4Y82 - chains N and a of the 34 polymer chains in the assembly; structure by X-ray diffraction, 2.80 A resolution.

# Chain N
Name: Proteasome subunit beta type-1
Organism: Saccharomyces cerevisiae (strain ATCC 204508 / S288c)
Notes: EC 3.4.25.1
UniProt: P38624 (PSB1_YEAST); residues 1-196 here correspond to UniProt positions 20-215 (UniProt number = residue number + 19)
Chain sequence (196 residues; each row starts with the number of its first residue):
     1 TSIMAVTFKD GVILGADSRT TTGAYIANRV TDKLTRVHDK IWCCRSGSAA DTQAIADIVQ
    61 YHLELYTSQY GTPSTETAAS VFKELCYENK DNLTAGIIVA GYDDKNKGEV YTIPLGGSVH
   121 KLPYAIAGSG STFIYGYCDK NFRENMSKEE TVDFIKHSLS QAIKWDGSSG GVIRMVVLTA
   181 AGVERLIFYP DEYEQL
Bound ions: Mg2+: Ile163, Asp166, Ser169

# Chain a
Name: Proteasome subunit beta type-7
Organism: Saccharomyces cerevisiae (strain ATCC 204508 / S288c)
Notes: EC 3.4.25.1
UniProt: P30657 (PSB7_YEAST); residues -12 to 233 here correspond to UniProt positions 21-266 (UniProt number = residue number + 33)
Chain sequence (246 residues; numbered -12 to 233; the number before each row is that of its first residue; numbers below 1 keep their minus sign (Thr-12 is residue -12)):
   -12 TQIANAGASP MVNTQQPIVT GTSVISMKYD NGVIIAADNL GSYGSLLRFN GVERLIPVGD
    48 NTVVGISGDI SDMQHIERLL KDLVTENAYD NPLADAEEAL EPSYIFEYLA TVMYQRRSKM
   108 NPLWNAIIVA GVQSNGDQFL RYVNLLGVTY SSPTLATGFG AHMANPLLRK VVDRESDIPK
   168 TTVQVAEEAI VNAMRVLYYR DARSSRNFSL AIIDKNTGLT FKKNLQVENM KWDFAKDIKG
   228 YGTQKI
Unresolved in the structure: -12 to 0, 233

# How chain N and chain a interact
Pairs across the interface - 60 pairs, chain N then chain a:
  Arg19(N) - Ala189(a)
  Ala24(N) - Phe146(a)
  Ala24(N) - Arg187(a)
  Ala24(N) - Asp188(a)
  Ala24(N) - Ala189(a)  hydrogen bond (backbone-backbone)
  Ala24(N) - Arg190(a)
  Tyr25(N) - Phe146(a)
  Tyr25(N) - Arg187(a)
  Ile26(N) - Tyr186(a)
  Ile26(N) - Arg187(a)  hydrogen bond (backbone-backbone)
  Ile26(N) - Asp188(a)
  Ile26(N) - Ala189(a)
  Ala27(N) - Arg187(a)  hydrogen bond (backbone-side chain)
  Asn28(N) - Arg187(a)
  Arg29(N) - Tyr186(a)
  Arg29(N) - Arg187(a)
  Arg29(N) - Lys218(a)  hydrogen bond (side chain-backbone)
  Arg29(N) - Trp219(a)
  Arg29(N) - Phe221(a)
  Val30(N) - Phe221(a)  hydrophobic
  Val30(N) - Ala222(a)  hydrophobic
  Val30(N) - Ile225(a)
  Asp32(N) - Lys226(a)
  Asp32(N) - Gly227(a)  hydrogen bond (side chain-backbone)
  Leu34(N) - Gln231(a)
  Thr35(N) - Tyr228(a)
  Thr35(N) - Gln231(a)
  Arg36(N) - Gln231(a)  hydrogen bond (backbone-side chain)
  Trp42(N) - Gln231(a)
  Arg45(N) - Tyr228(a)
  Gln53(N) - Tyr228(a)
  Ala56(N) - Tyr228(a)
  Asp57(N) - Tyr228(a)  hydrogen bond
  Phe133(N) - Leu33(a)  hydrophobic
  Lys164(N) - Leu34(a)
  Trp165(N) - Ser32(a)
  Trp165(N) - Leu33(a)
  Trp165(N) - Leu34(a)  hydrogen bond (backbone-backbone)
  Trp165(N) - Arg35(a)
  Asp166(N) - Ser32(a)
  Asp166(N) - Leu34(a)
  Gly167(N) - Ser32(a)  hydrogen bond (backbone-backbone)
  Gly167(N) - Leu34(a)
  Gly167(N) - Ala189(a)
  Gly167(N) - Arg190(a)
  Gly171(N) - Trp219(a)
  Val172(N) - Trp219(a)  hydrophobic
  Arg174(N) - Ala222(a)  hydrogen bond (side chain-backbone)
  Arg174(N) - Ile225(a)  hydrogen bond (side chain-backbone)
  Arg185(N) - Lys226(a)
  Arg185(N) - Gln231(a)
  Ile187(N) - Ala222(a)  hydrophobic
  Ile187(N) - Lys223(a)
  Tyr189(N) - Trp219(a)
  Tyr189(N) - Asp220(a)
  Tyr189(N) - Lys223(a)
  Pro190(N) - Trp219(a)
  Asp191(N) - Arg193(a)  salt bridge
  Glu194(N) - Tyr185(a)  hydrogen bond
  Glu194(N) - Arg193(a)  salt bridge
Also at the interface, not in a pair above, chain N (34 interface residues in all): Thr21, Ile163, Ser168
Also at the interface, not in a pair above, chain a (25 interface residues in all): Met150, Met217

# Summary
Chain N and chain a form an interface of 34 and 25 residues respectively; the contacts include 12 hydrogen
bonds and 2 salt bridges. Polar pairs include Asp191(N)-Arg193(a), Glu194(N)-Arg193(a) and Ala27(N)-Arg187(a).
The Mg2+ site is built by Ile163(N), Asp166(N) and Ser169(N).
Chain N is Proteasome subunit beta type-1 and chain a is Proteasome subunit beta type-7, both from
Saccharomyces cerevisiae (strain ATCC 204508 / S288c); the structure, Yeast 20S proteasome in complex with
Ac-LAY-ep, was determined by X-ray diffraction together with 4Y69, 4Y6A, 4Y6V, 4Y6Z, 4Y70, 4Y74 and 34 further
entries from the same study.
